Entry 4FA1 (X-ray diffraction, 2.18 A resolution); this record covers chains B and F of the 6 polymer chains in the assembly.

[Chain B]
Molecule: Methylamine utilization protein MauG
Organism: Paracoccus denitrificans
Notes: EC 1.-.-.-
Reference sequence: Q51658 (MAUG_PARDP); residues 1-367 here correspond to UniProt positions 21-387 (UniProt number = residue number + 20)
Sequence (373 residues; numbered 1 to 373; the number before each row is that of its first residue):
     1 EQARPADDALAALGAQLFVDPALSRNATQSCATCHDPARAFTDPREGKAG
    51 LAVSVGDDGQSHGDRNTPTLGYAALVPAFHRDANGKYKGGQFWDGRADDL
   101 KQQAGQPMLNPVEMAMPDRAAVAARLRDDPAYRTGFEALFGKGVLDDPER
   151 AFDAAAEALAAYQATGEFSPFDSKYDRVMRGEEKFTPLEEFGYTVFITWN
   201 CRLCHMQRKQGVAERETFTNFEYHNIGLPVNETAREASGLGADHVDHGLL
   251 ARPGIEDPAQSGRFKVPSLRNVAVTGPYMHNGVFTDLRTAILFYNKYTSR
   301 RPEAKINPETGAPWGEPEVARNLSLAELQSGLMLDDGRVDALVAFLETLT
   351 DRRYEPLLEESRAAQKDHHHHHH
Not modelled in the structure: 1-5, 361-373
Construct notes: expression tag (368-373)
Covalently attached groups: heme c (HEC) linked to Cys-31, Cys-34, Cys-201, Cys-204
Metal / ion sites: heme c Fe site 1 near His-35 (its only coordinating residue here); Ca2+: Asn-66, Thr-275, Pro-277; heme c Fe site 2: His-205, Tyr-294; Na+: Leu-250, Arg-252, Ile-255
Residues lining bound ligands:
  - heme c (HEC), molecule 1: Gln-29, Ser-30, His-35, Arg-45, Ser-54, Val-55, Gly-56, Arg-65, Asn-66, Thr-67, Pro-68, Thr-69, Leu-70, Gln-91, Phe-92, Trp-93, Arg-96, Leu-100, Gln-103, Ala-104, Pro-107, Met-108, Glu-113, Met-114, Leu-159, Gln-163, Lys-265
  - heme c (HEC), molecule 2: Trp-93, Asn-200, His-205, His-224, Ile-226, Leu-228, Phe-264, Lys-265, Val-266, Pro-267, Leu-269, Val-272, Tyr-278, Met-279, His-280, Leu-287, Ala-290, Ile-291, Tyr-294, Ser-324, Glu-327, Leu-328, Leu-334, Leu-342, Leu-346
Swiss-Prot annotation at these positions:
  - binding site (heme c): Cys-31, Cys-34, His-35, Cys-201, Cys-204, His-205, His-280
What the authors report for this chain:
  - mutagenesis - W199F: abolished catalytic activity on TTQ biosynthesis
  - mutagenesis - W199F: abolished catalytic activity on preMADH

[Chain F]
Molecule: Methylamine dehydrogenase heavy chain
Organism: Paracoccus denitrificans
Notes: EC 1.4.99.3
Reference sequence: A1BB97 (A1BB97_PARDP); residues 2-386 here correspond to UniProt positions 33-417 (UniProt number = residue number + 31)
Sequence (385 residues; row label = number of the first residue in the row):
     2 DAPEAETQAQETQGQAAARAAAADLAAGQDDEPRILEAPAPDARRVYVND
    52 PAHFAAVTQQFVIDGEAGRVIGMIDGGFLPNPVVADDGSFIAHASTVFSR
   102 IARGERTDYVEVFDPVTLLPTADIELPDAPRFLVGTYPWMTSLTPDGKTL
   152 LFYQFSPAPAVGVVDLEGKAFKRMLDVPDCYHIFPTAPDTFFMHCRDGSL
   202 AKVAFGTEGTPEITHTEVFHPEDEFLINHPAYSQKAGRLVWPTYTGKIHQ
   252 IDLSSGDAKFLPAVEALTEAERADGWRPGGWQQVAYHRALDRIYLLVDQR
   302 DEWRHKTASRFVVVLDAKTGERLAKFEMGHEIDSINVSQDEKPLLYALST
   352 GDKTLYIHDAESGEELRSVNQLGHGPQVITTADMG
Not modelled in the structure: 2-10
Cystine bridges: Cys-181/Cys-196

[How chain B and chain F interact]
Pairs across the interface - 15 pairs, chain B then chain F:
  Phe-191(B) with Arg-197(F)
  Thr-298(B) with Pro-158(F)
  Arg-300(B) with Gln-155(F), hydrogen bond; Pro-158(F); Met-175(F)
  Arg-301(B) with Ala-159(F); Asp-177(F), salt bridge
  Gly-331(B) with Ser-157(F), hydrogen bond (backbone-side chain); Pro-158(F)
  Leu-332(B) with Ser-157(F); Pro-158(F)
  Met-333(B) with Pro-158(F), hydrogen bond (backbone-backbone); Ala-159(F), hydrophobic
  Arg-338(B) with Asp-180(F), salt bridge; Arg-197(F)
Other interface residues (no listed pair), chain B (9 interface residues in all): Asp-335
Other interface residues (no listed pair), chain F (13 interface residues in all): Asp-129, Phe-156, Pro-160, Ala-161, Val-178

[Summary]
9 residues of chain B and 13 residues of chain F are in contact, with 3 hydrogen bonds and 2 salt bridges.
Polar pairs include Arg-301(B)/Asp-177(F), Arg-338(B)/Asp-180(F) and Arg-300(B)/Gln-155(F). The paper reports
that W199F of chain B abolishes catalytic activity on TTQ biosynthesis; W199F of chain B abolishes catalytic
activity on preMADH.
Here chain B is Methylamine utilization protein MauG and chain F is Methylamine dehydrogenase heavy chain,
both from Paracoccus denitrificans. Entry 4FA1 (Crystal Structure of WT MauG in Complex with Pre-Methylamine
Dehydrogenase Aged 130 Days) was determined by X-ray diffraction (same publication as 4FA4, 4FA5, 4FA9, 4FAN,
4FAV and 4FB1).
